Entry 6VYP (X-ray diffraction, 4.99 A resolution (low resolution: residue-level contacts below are approximate; hydrogen-bond / salt-bridge calls are withheld)); this record covers chains C and I of the 14 polymer chains in the assembly.

Chain C:
Molecule: Histone H2A type 1
Organism: Xenopus laevis
UniProt: P06897 (H2A1_XENLA); residues 1-129 here correspond to UniProt positions 2-130 (UniProt number = residue number + 1)
Chain sequence (129 residues; row label = number of the first residue in the row):
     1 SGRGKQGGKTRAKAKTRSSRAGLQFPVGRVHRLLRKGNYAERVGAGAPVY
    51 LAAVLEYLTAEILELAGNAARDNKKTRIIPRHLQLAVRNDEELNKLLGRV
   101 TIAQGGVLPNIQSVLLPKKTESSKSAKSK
Unresolved in the structure: 1-15, 119-129
Sequence notes: engineered mutation Arg99 (Gly100 in P06897), Ser123 (Ala124 in P06897)
Curated features (UniProtKB/Swiss-Prot):
  - modified residue: Ser1 (N-acetylserine), Lys5 (N6-(2-hydroxyisobutyryl)lysine), Lys9 (N6-(2-hydroxyisobutyryl)lysine), Lys36 (N6-(2-hydroxyisobutyryl)lysine), Lys74 (N6-(2-hydroxyisobutyryl)lysine), Lys75 (N6-(2-hydroxyisobutyryl)lysine), Lys95 (N6-(2-hydroxyisobutyryl)lysine), Gln104 (N5-methylglutamine), Lys118 (N6-(2-hydroxyisobutyryl)lysine)
  - cross-link (Glycyl lysine isopeptide (Lys-Gly)): Lys13 (interchain with G-Cter in ubiquitin), Lys15 (interchain with G-Cter in ubiquitin), Lys119 (interchain with G-Cter in ubiquitin)

Chain I:
Molecule: 191-nt DNA strand
Organism: synthetic construct
Sequence (191 nucleotides; numbered -95 to 95; the number before each row is that of its first residue; numbers below 1 keep their minus sign (DA-95 is residue -95)):
   -95 ATCGACCCTATACGCGGCCGCCCTGGAGAATCCCGGTGCCGAGGCCGCTC
   -45 AATTGGTCGTAGACAGCTCTAGCACCGCTTAAACGCACGTACGCGCTGTC
     5 CCCCGCGTTTTAACCGCCAAGGGGATTACTCCCTAGTCTCCAGGCACGTG
    55 TCAGATATATACATCCTGTGCATGTATTGAACAGCGACGAT

Interface between chain C and chain I:
Residue-residue contacts (11; chain C residue first):
  Thr16(C) - DT-43(I)
  Arg17(C) - DT-43(I)
  Arg20(C) - DT-42(I)
  Gly28(C) - DA-44(I)
  Gly28(C) - DT-43(I)
  Arg29(C) - DA-44(I)
  Arg32(C) - DA-45(I)
  Arg32(C) - DA-44(I)
  Arg42(C) - DT-36(I)
  Arg42(C) - DA-35(I)
  Arg77(C) - DA-54(I)
Also at the interface, not in a pair above, chain I (8 interface residues in all): DG-55

Summary:
The chain C/chain I interface involves 8 residues from each chain.
Here chain C is Histone H2A type 1 (Xenopus laevis) and chain I is a 191-nt DNA strand (synthetic construct).
Entry 6VYP (Crystal structure of the LSD1/CoREST histone demethylase bound to its nucleosome substrate) was
determined by X-ray diffraction.
